Entry 9KPE (electron microscopy, 3.35 A resolution); this record covers chains B and S of the 5 polymer chains in the assembly.

Chain B:
Molecule: Guanine nucleotide-binding protein G(I)/G(S)/G(T) subunit beta-1
Organism: Homo sapiens
UniProt: P62873 (GBB1_HUMAN); residues 1-340 here = UniProt positions 1-340
Chain sequence (366 residues; row label = number of the first residue in the row):
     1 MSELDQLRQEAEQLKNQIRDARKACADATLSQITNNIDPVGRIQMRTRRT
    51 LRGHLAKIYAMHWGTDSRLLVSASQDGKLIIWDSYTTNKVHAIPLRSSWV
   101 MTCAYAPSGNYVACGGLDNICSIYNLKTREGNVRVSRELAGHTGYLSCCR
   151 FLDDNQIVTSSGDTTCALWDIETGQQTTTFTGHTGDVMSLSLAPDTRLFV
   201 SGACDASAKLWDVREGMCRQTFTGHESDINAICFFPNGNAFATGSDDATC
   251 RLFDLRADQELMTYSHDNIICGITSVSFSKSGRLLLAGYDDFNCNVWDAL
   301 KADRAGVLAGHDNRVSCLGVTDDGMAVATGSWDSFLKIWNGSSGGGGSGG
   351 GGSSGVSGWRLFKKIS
Unresolved in the structure: 1-2, 344-366
Sequence notes: expression tag (341-366)
Swiss-Prot annotation at these positions:
  - modified residue: Ser2 (N-acetylserine), His266 (Phosphohistidine)
  - natural variant: Leu30 (L30F: In MRD42; uncertain significance), Arg52 (R52G: In MRD42), Gly64 (G64V: In MRD42), Asp76 (D76E: In MRD42; D76G: In MRD42), Gly77 (G77S: In MRD42), Lys78 (K78R: In MRD42), Ile80 (I80N: In MRD42; I80T: In MRD42), His91 (H91R: In MRD42; uncertain significance), Ala92 (A92T: In MRD42), Pro94 (P94S: In MRD42), Leu95 (L95P: In MRD42), Arg96 (R96L: In MRD42), 5 further natural variant entries in UniProt

Chain S:
Molecule: scFv16
Organism: Homo sapiens
Notes: antibody fragment or engineered binder
Chain sequence (266 residues; row label = number of the first residue in the row; note: 2 numbers in that range are skipped by the numbering (no residue carries them; nothing is unmodelled there); a row labelled like 121A-121N holds insertion residues (121A, then the next letters in order)):
     1 DVQLVESGGGLVQPGGSRKLSCSASGFAFSSFGMHWVRQAPEKGLEWVAY
    51 ISSGSGTIYYADTVKGRFTISRDDPKNTLFLQMTSLRSEDTAMYYCVRSI
   101 YYYGSSPFDFWGQGTTLTVSS
121A-121N GGGGSGGGGSGGGG
   124 SDIVMTQATSSVPVTPGESVSISCRSSKSLLHSNGNTYLYWFLQRPGQSP
   174 QLLIYRMSNLASGVPDRFSGSGSGTAFTLTISRLEAEDVGVYYCMQHLEY
   224 PLTFGAGTKLELKAAAENLYFQSHHHHHHHH
Unresolved in the structure: 1, 121A-121N, 236-254
Cystine bridges: Cys22-Cys96, Cys147-Cys217

Interface between chain B and chain S:
Residue-residue contacts - 11 pairs, chain B then chain S:
  Asp66(B) - Tyr103(S)
  Arg68(B) - Tyr103(S)
  Leu69(B) - Tyr103(S)  hydrophobic
  Asp83(B) - Tyr103(S)
  Val90(B) - Tyr102(S)  hydrophobic
  His91(B) - Tyr102(S)
  Arg129(B) - Arg98(S)  hydrogen bond (backbone-side chain)
  Arg129(B) - Ser185(S)
  Glu130(B) - Gly26(S)
  Glu130(B) - Phe27(S)
  Gly131(B) - Phe32(S)
Also at the interface, not in a pair above, chain B (10 interface residues in all): Asn132
Also at the interface, not in a pair above, chain S (10 interface residues in all): Ala28, Ser31, Ile100

Summary:
Chain B and chain S each contribute 10 residues to their interface, with 1 hydrogen bond. Its one
hydrogen-bonded contact is Arg129(B)-Arg98(S).
Here chain B is Guanine nucleotide-binding protein G(I)/G(S)/G(T) subunit beta-1 and chain S is scFv16, both
from Homo sapiens. Entry 9KPE (Cryo-EM structure of GPCR16-GiH5 complex) was determined by electron microscopy
together with 9K6L, 9KPD and 9KPF from the same study.
